Entry 4PI2 (X-ray diffraction, 3.33 A resolution); this record covers chains N and K of the 12 polymer chains in the assembly.

Chain N:
Name: unknown peptide
From: Methylocystis sp. ATCC 49242
Amino-acid sequence (25 residues; each row starts with the number of its first residue; X marks 25 residues of unknown identity (built as UNK)):
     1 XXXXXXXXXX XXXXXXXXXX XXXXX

Chain K:
Name: Particulate methane monooxygenase subunit C
From: Methylocystis sp. ATCC 49242
Notes: EC 1.14.18.3
Amino-acid sequence (256 residues; row label = number of the first residue in the row):
     1 MSSTTSAAAG AAAEVESVVD LRGMWIGLVL LNVFYLIVRI YEQVFGWRAG LDSFAPEFQT
    61 YWMSILWTEI PLELVSGLGL AGYLWKTRDR NVDAVTPREE MRRLVVLVQW LVVYGIAIYW
   121 GASFFTEQDG TWHMTVIRDT DFTPSHIIEF YMSYPIYSVI AVGAFFYAKT RIPYFAHGYS
   181 LAFLIVAIGP FMIIPNVGLN EWGHTFWFME ELFVAPLHWG FVFFGWMALG VFGVVLQILM
   241 RIHALVGKEG VKLLTE
Disordered / not traced: 1-15, 211-223
Ion coordination: Zn2+: D129, H133, H146, E201

Chain N / chain K interface:
Chain K residues in contact with chain N, 12 residues: I26, L30, F34, Y41, F45, T60, Y61, S64, I65, T68, L72, S76

Summary:
No residue of chain N is in contact with chain K. D129(K), H133(K), H146(K) and E201(K) form the Zn2+ site.
Chain N is unknown peptide and chain K is Particulate methane monooxygenase subunit C, both from Methylocystis
sp. ATCC 49242; the structure, Crystal structure of particulate methane monooxygenase from Methylocystis sp.
ATCC 49242 (Rockwell) soaked in zinc, was determined by X-ray diffraction (same publication as 4PHZ and 4PI0).
